PDB entry 4B24 | X-ray diffraction, 2.30 A resolution | chains A and X of the 3 polymer chains in the assembly

Chain A:
Protein: Probable DNA-3-methyladenine glycosylase 2
Source organism: Schizosaccharomyces pombe
Notes: EC 3.2.2.21
UniProtKB: O94468 (MAG2_SCHPO); residues 1-213 here = UniProt positions 1-213
Amino-acid sequence (232 residues; row label = number of the first residue in the row; numbers below 1 keep their minus sign (Met-18 is residue -18)):
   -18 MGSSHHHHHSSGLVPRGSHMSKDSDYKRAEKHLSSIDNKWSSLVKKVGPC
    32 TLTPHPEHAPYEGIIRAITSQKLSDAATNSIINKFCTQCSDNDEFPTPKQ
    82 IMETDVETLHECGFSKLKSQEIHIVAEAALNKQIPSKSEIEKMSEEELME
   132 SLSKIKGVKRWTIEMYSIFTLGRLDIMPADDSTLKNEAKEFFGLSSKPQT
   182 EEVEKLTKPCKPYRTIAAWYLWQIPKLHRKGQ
Not modelled in the structure: -18 to 2, 210-213
Construct notes: expression tag (-18 to 0)
UniProt features mapped onto this chain:
  - binding site (DNA): Lys53, Leu54, Ser61, His91, Gly94, Ser96, Lys97, Lys99, Glu102, Lys137, Gly138, Lys140, Thr143, Ser163, Thr164
  - mutagenesis: Lys53 (K53G: Looses the ability to bind abasic DNA), Asp56 (D56S: Endows DNA glycosylase activity)
Reported in the primary citation:
  - mutagenesis - K53G: abolished binding to abasic DNA

Chain X:
Molecule: 11-nt DNA strand
Sequence (11 nucleotides; each row starts with the number of its first residue):
     1 GCTACXTATCG
Modified positions: 3DR (1',2'-dideoxyribofuranose-5'-phosphate) at position 6

How chain A and chain X interact:
Contacting residue pairs (20):
  Gln52(A) - DT7(X)  sugar contact
  Gln52(A) - DA8(X)  sugar contact
  Lys53(A) - 3DR_6(X)  sugar contact
  Lys53(A) - DT7(X)  hydrogen bond to the phosphate
  Leu54(A) - DT7(X)  phosphate contact
  Leu98(A) - DT9(X)  sugar contact
  Glu102(A) - DT9(X)  sugar contact
  Lys137(A) - DT9(X)  phosphate contact
  Lys137(A) - DC10(X)  salt bridge to the phosphate
  Gly138(A) - DA8(X)  phosphate contact
  Gly138(A) - DT9(X)  hydrogen bond to the phosphate
  Lys140(A) - DA8(X)  hydrogen bond to the phosphate
  Lys140(A) - DT9(X)  salt bridge to the phosphate
  Trp142(A) - DT7(X)  phosphate contact
  Trp142(A) - DA8(X)  phosphate contact
  Thr143(A) - DT7(X)  phosphate contact
  Thr143(A) - DA8(X)  hydrogen bond to the phosphate
  Asp162(A) - DT7(X)  phosphate contact
  Ser163(A) - 3DR_6(X)  hydrogen bond to the phosphate
  Thr164(A) - 3DR_6(X)  hydrogen bond to the phosphate
Interface residues without a listed pair, chain A (19 interface residues in all): Ser51, Lys99, Ile136, Val139, Arg141, Asn167
Interface residues without a listed pair, chain X (6 interface residues in all): DC5

In short:
19 residues of chain A and 6 residues of chain X are in contact, with 6 hydrogen bonds and 2 salt bridges.
Polar contacts include Lys53(A)-DT7(X), Gly138(A)-DT9(X) and Lys140(A)-DA8(X). Curated annotation (UniProt)
lists 15 DNA-binding residues and 2 mutagenesis sites on chain A. From the paper: K53G of chain A abolishes
binding to abasic DNA.
Chain A is Probable DNA-3-methyladenine glycosylase 2 (Schizosaccharomyces pombe) and chain X is an 11-nt DNA
strand; the structure, Unprecedented sculpting of DNA at abasic sites by DNA glycosylase homolog Mag2, was
determined by X-ray diffraction, deposited together with 4B22 and 4B23.
